Entry 8EQI (X-ray diffraction, 2.00 A resolution); this record covers chains A and F.

Chain A:
Molecule: Hdac6 protein
Source organism: Danio rerio
Notes: fragment: catalytic domain 2
UniProtKB: A7YT55 (A7YT55_DANRE); residues 440-798 here correspond to UniProt positions 288-646 (UniProt number = residue number - 152)
Amino-acid sequence (364 residues; row label = number of the first residue in the row):
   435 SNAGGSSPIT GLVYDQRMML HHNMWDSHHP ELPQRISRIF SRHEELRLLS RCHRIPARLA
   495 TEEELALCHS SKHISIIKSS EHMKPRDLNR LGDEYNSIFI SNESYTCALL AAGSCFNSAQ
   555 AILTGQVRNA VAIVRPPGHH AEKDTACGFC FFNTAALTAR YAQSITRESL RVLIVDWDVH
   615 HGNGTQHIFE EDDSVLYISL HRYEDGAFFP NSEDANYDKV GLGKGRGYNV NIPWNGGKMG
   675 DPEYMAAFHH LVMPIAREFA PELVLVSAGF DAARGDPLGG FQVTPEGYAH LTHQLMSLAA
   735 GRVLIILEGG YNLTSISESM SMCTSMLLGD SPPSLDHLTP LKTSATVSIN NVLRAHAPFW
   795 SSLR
Unresolved in the structure: 435-441, 770-774, 798
Differences from the reference sequence: expression tag (435-439)
Ion coordination: K+ site 1: Asp610, Asp612, His614, Ser633, Leu634; Zn2+: Asp612, His614, Asp705 (shared with U2M_1(F) of chain F); K+ site 2: Phe623, Asp626, Val629, Tyr662

Chain F:
Molecule: Cyclopeptide des4.2.0
Amino-acid sequence (8 residues; row label = number of the first residue in the row):
     1 XYESSDRV
Covalent attachments: covalent link U2M_1-Val8
Modified residues: U2M ((2S)-2-amino-7-sulfanylheptanoic acid) at position 1; Glu3 (D-glutamic acid; DGL); Ser4 (D-serine; DSN); Asp6 (D-aspartic acid; DAS)
Ion coordination: Zn2+: U2M_1 (shared with Asp612(A), His614(A), Asp705(A) of chain A)

How chain A and chain F interact:
Residue-residue contacts - 24 pairs, chain A then chain F:
  His463(A) with Tyr2(F)
  Pro464(A) with Tyr2(F)
  Asn530(A) with Arg7(F)
  Ser531(A) with U2M_1(F), hydrogen bond (side chain-backbone); Val8(F)
  His573(A) with U2M_1(F)
  His574(A) with U2M_1(F)
  Gly582(A) with U2M_1(F)
  Phe583(A) with U2M_1(F); Tyr2(F), hydrophobic
  Asp612(A) with U2M_1(F)
  His614(A) with U2M_1(F)
  Gly640(A) with Arg7(F), hydrogen bond (backbone-side chain)
  Ala641(A) with Asp6(F); Arg7(F)
  Phe643(A) with U2M_1(F); Val8(F)
  Asn645(A) with Asp6(F), hydrogen bond (side chain-backbone); Arg7(F), hydrogen bond (backbone-side chain)
  Asp705(A) with U2M_1(F)
  Leu712(A) with U2M_1(F); Tyr2(F), hydrophobic
  Gly743(A) with U2M_1(F)
  Tyr745(A) with U2M_1(F)
Interface residues without a listed pair, chain A (20 interface residues in all): Trp459, Asp460
Interface residues without a listed pair, chain F (6 interface residues in all): Glu3
The authors on this interface:
  - interface residues, chain A: Ser531(A), Tyr745(A)

In short:
20 residues of chain A face 6 of chain F across their interface; the contacts include 4 hydrogen bonds. Among
the polar pairs are Ser531(A)-U2M_1(F), Gly640(A)-Arg7(F) and Asn645(A)-Asp6(F). The K+ site 1 is built by
Asp610(A), Asp612(A), His614(A), Ser633(A) and Leu634(A). The paper reports interface residues Ser531(A) and
Tyr745(A).
Chain A is Hdac6 protein (Danio rerio) and chain F is Cyclopeptide des4.2.0; the structure, Crystal Structure
of Danio rerio histone deacetylase 6 catalytic domain 2 complexed with cyclopeptide des4.2.0, was determined
by X-ray diffraction.
